PDB entry 2MAN | X-ray diffraction, 1.90 A resolution | chain A

== Chain A ==
Name: Protein (beta-MANNANASE)
From: Thermobifida fusca
Notes: EC 3.2.1.78
Amino-acid sequence (302 residues; row label = number of the first residue in the row):
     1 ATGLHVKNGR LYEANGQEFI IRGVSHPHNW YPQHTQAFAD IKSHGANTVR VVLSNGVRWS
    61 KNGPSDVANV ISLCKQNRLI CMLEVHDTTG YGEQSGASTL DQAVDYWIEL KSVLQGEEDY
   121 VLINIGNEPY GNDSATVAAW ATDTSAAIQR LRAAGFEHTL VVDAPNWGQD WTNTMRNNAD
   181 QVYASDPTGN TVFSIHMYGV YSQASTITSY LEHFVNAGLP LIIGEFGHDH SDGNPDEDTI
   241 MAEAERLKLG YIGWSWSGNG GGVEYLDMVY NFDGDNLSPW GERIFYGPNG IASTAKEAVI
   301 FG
Unresolved in the structure: 230-233
Disulfide bonds: Cys-74/Cys-81

== In short ==
Chain A is Protein (beta-MANNANASE) (Thermobifida fusca); the structure, Mannotriose complex of
thermomonospora fusca beta-mannanase, was determined by X-ray diffraction (same publication as 1BQC and 3MAN).
